PDB entry 2PLY | X-ray diffraction, 2.60 A resolution | chains C and A

Chain C:
Molecule: 23-nt RNA strand
Sequence (23 nucleotides; numbered 13 to 35; the number before each row is that of its first residue):
    13 GGCGUUGCCG GUCUGGCAAC GCC

Chain A:
Protein: Selenocysteine-specific elongation factor
Organism: Moorella thermoacetica
UniProt: Q46455 (SELB_MOOTH); numbering as in UniProt (aligned over 377-634)
Chain sequence (258 residues; each row starts with the number of its first residue):
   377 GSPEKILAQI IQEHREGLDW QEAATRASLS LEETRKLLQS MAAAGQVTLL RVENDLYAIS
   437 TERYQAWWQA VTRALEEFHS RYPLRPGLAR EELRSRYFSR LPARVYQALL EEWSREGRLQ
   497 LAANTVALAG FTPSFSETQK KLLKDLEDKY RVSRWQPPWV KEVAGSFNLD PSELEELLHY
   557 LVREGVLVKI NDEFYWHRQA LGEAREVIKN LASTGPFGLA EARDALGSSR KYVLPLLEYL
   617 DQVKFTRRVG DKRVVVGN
Not modelled in the structure: 377-391, 396-422, 429-430, 633-634
Differences from the reference sequence: engineered mutation Trp535 (Ser in Q46455), Val536 (Phe in Q46455)
Metal / ion sites: Ca2+ near Glu560 (its only coordinating residue here)

Chain C / chain A interface:
Pairs across the interface (21):
  G13(C) with Arg457(A), phosphate contact
  G14(C) with Arg457(A), salt bridge to the phosphate; Tyr458(A), sugar contact; Leu460(A), sugar contact
  C15(C) with Tyr458(A), phosphate contact; Leu460(A), sugar contact; Arg461(A), salt bridge to the phosphate; Glu552(A), hydrogen bond to the sugar; Arg559(A), salt bridge to the phosphate
  G16(C) with Ser548(A), hydrogen bond to the sugar; Glu551(A), phosphate contact; Glu552(A), phosphate contact; His555(A), salt bridge to the phosphate
  U17(C) with Glu551(A), phosphate contact
  C25(C) with Gln618(A), phosphate contact
  U26(C) with Ala465(A), base contact; Asn500(A), base contact; Val558(A), sugar contact; Arg559(A), sugar contact
  G27(C) with His555(A), salt bridge to the phosphate; Arg559(A), salt bridge to the phosphate
Interface residues without a listed pair, chain C (9 interface residues in all): U24
Interface residues without a listed pair, chain A (14 interface residues in all): Lys565

In short:
The interface between chain C and chain A involves 9 residues on one side and 14 on the other, with 2 hydrogen
bonds and 6 salt bridges. Among the polar pairs are C15(C)-Glu552(A), G16(C)-Ser548(A) and G14(C)-Arg457(A).
Here chain C is a 23-nt RNA strand and chain A is Selenocysteine-specific elongation factor (Moorella
thermoacetica). Entry 2PLY (Structure of the mRNA binding fragment of elongation factor SelB in complex with
SECIS RNA) was determined by X-ray diffraction together with 2PJP from the same study.
